9CL2 - chains Aa and Cc of the 9 polymer chains in the assembly; structure by electron microscopy, 2.42 A resolution.

Chain Aa:
Name: Particulate methane monooxygenase alpha subunit
Source organism: Methylococcus capsulatus str. Bath
UniProt: G1UBD1 (PMOB_METCA); numbering as in UniProt (aligned over 33-414)
Chain sequence (382 residues; row label = number of the first residue in the row):
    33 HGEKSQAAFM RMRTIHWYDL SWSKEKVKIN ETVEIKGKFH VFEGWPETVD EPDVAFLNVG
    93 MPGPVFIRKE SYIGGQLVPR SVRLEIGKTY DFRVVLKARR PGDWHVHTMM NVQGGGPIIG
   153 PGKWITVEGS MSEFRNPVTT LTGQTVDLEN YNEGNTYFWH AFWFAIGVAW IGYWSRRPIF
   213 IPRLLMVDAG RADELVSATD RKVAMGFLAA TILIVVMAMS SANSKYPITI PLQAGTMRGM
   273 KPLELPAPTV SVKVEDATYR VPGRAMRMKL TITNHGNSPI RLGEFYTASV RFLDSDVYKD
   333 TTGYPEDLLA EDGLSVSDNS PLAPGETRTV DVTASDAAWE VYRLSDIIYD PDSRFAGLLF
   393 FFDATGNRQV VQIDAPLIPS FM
Metal / ion sites: Cu ion site 1: His33, His137, His139; Cu ion site 2: His48, His72
Residues lining bound ligands:
  - A1A0P ((2R)-3-{[(R)-(2-aminoethoxy)(hydroxy)phosphoryl]oxy}-2-(hexadecanoyloxy)propyl (9Z)-heptadec-9-enoate), molecule 1: Phe194, Ala197, Ile198, Thr231, Lys234, Val235, Phe239, Ala242, Ile246
  - A1A0P, molecule 2: Phe196, Ile203, Gly204, Ser207, Arg208
  - A1A0P, molecule 3: Arg233, Met237, Leu240, Ala241, Ile244, Leu245
  - A1A0P, molecule 4: Ile244, Val248, Ser252, Asn255
  - A1A0P, molecule 5: Ile244, Val248, Met251, Asn255
Curated features (UniProtKB/Swiss-Prot):
  - binding site (Cu cation): His33, His48, His72, His137, His139
  - mutagenesis: His48 (H48N: Impairs activity of soluble pmoB construct), His137 (H137A: Abolishes activity of soluble pmoB construct; when associated with A-139), His139 (H139A: Abolishes activity of soluble pmoB construct; when associated with A-137)

Chain Cc:
Name: Particulate methane monooxygenase beta subunit
Source organism: Methylococcus capsulatus str. Bath
Notes: EC 1.14.18.3
UniProt: Q607G3 (PMOA_METCA); residues 13-253 here correspond to UniProt positions 6-246 (UniProt number = residue number - 7)
Chain sequence (241 residues; numbered 13 to 253; the number before each row is that of its first residue):
    13 SAVRSHAEAV QVSRTIDWMA LFVVFFVIVG SYHIHAMLTM GDWDFWSDWK DRRLWVTVTP
    73 IVLVTFPAAV QSYLWERYRL PWGATVCVLG LLLGEWINRY FNFWGWTYFP INFVFPASLV
   133 PGAIILDTVL MLSGSYLFTA IVGAMGWGLI FYPGNWPIIA PLHVPVEYNG MLMSIADIQG
   193 YNYVRTGTPE YIRMVEKGTL RTFGKDVAPV SAFFSAFMSI LIYFMWHFIG RWFSNERFLQ
   253 S
Residues lining bound ligands:
  - A1A0P ((2R)-3-{[(R)-(2-aminoethoxy)(hydroxy)phosphoryl]oxy}-2-(hexadecanoyloxy)propyl (9Z)-heptadec-9-enoate), molecule 1: Gln23, Thr27, Trp30, Met31, Leu33, Phe34, Phe37, Phe38
  - A1A0P, molecule 2: Arg26, Trp30, Leu33, Phe37, Leu105
  - A1A0P, molecule 3: Phe38, Ile109, Phe113, Gly117, Trp118, Tyr120
  - A1A0P, molecule 4: His47, Thr51, Trp55, Leu66, Thr69, Val70, Ile73, Val74, Thr77, Met206, Thr211, Phe226, Phe229, Met230, Leu233, Ile234
  - A1A0P, molecule 5: Arg64, Ile137, Val154, Met157, Gly158, Leu161, Ile162, Tyr164, Pro165, Trp168, Ala220, Pro221, Ala224, Phe225
  - A1A0P, molecule 6: Val141, Leu144, Ser145, Phe150, Val154
  - A1A0P, molecule 7: Ser145, Ser147, Leu149, Phe150, Ile153
  - A1A0P, molecule 8: Leu149, Leu233, Ile234, Phe236, Met237, Trp238, Phe240, Ile241, Arg243, Trp244, Phe245, Arg249, Phe250, Leu251, Gln252, Ser253
  - A1A0P, molecule 9: Met157, Gly216, Lys217, Asp218, Pro221, Val222, Phe225
  - A1A0P, molecule 10: Lys217, Pro221, Phe225

How chain Aa and chain Cc interact:
Pairs across the interface (174; chain Aa residue first):
  Val86(Aa) - Tyr203(Cc)  hydrophobic
  Phe88(Aa) - Pro201(Cc)  hydrophobic
  Phe88(Aa) - Glu202(Cc)
  Asn90(Aa) - Val196(Cc)
  Asn90(Aa) - Arg197(Cc)  hydrogen bond (side chain-backbone)
  Asn90(Aa) - Thr198(Cc)  hydrogen bond (side chain-backbone)
  Val91(Aa) - Val196(Cc)
  Val91(Aa) - Thr198(Cc)  hydrogen bond (backbone-side chain)
  Gly92(Aa) - Thr198(Cc)
  Met93(Aa) - Val196(Cc)  hydrophobic
  Met93(Aa) - Thr198(Cc)  hydrogen bond (backbone-side chain)
  Pro96(Aa) - Thr119(Cc)
  Pro96(Aa) - Tyr120(Cc)
  Pro96(Aa) - Phe121(Cc)  hydrophobic
  Pro96(Aa) - Tyr195(Cc)  hydrophobic
  Ile99(Aa) - Asn194(Cc)
  Ile99(Aa) - Tyr195(Cc)  hydrophobic
  Arg100(Aa) - Tyr193(Cc)  hydrogen bond (side chain-backbone)
  Arg100(Aa) - Asn194(Cc)  hydrogen bond (backbone-backbone)
  Arg100(Aa) - Val196(Cc)
  Lys101(Aa) - Tyr180(Cc)  hydrogen bond (backbone-side chain)
  Lys101(Aa) - Tyr193(Cc)
  Glu102(Aa) - Asn181(Cc)
  Glu102(Aa) - Tyr193(Cc)
  Ser103(Aa) - Tyr193(Cc)  hydrogen bond
  Leu109(Aa) - Asn181(Cc)
  Leu109(Aa) - Tyr193(Cc)
  Pro111(Aa) - Met183(Cc)
  Pro111(Aa) - Tyr193(Cc)  hydrophobic
  Pro111(Aa) - Glu202(Cc)
  Arg112(Aa) - Met183(Cc)
  Arg112(Aa) - Glu202(Cc)
  Ser113(Aa) - Glu202(Cc)  hydrogen bond
  Ser113(Aa) - Tyr203(Cc)  hydrogen bond (side chain-backbone)
  Arg131(Aa) - Trp116(Cc)
  Arg131(Aa) - Tyr120(Cc)  hydrogen bond (side chain-backbone)
  Arg131(Aa) - Pro122(Cc)
  Arg131(Aa) - Tyr195(Cc)
  Arg132(Aa) - Tyr120(Cc)
  Met141(Aa) - Thr198(Cc)
  Asn143(Aa) - Thr198(Cc)
  Asn143(Aa) - Pro201(Cc)
  Asn143(Aa) - Tyr203(Cc)
  Val144(Aa) - Tyr203(Cc)  hydrogen bond (backbone-side chain)
  Gln145(Aa) - Tyr203(Cc)
  Asn168(Aa) - Asn194(Cc)
  Asn168(Aa) - Tyr195(Cc)
  Val170(Aa) - Val178(Cc)  hydrophobic
  Thr171(Aa) - Val178(Cc)
  Thr172(Aa) - Val176(Cc)
  Thr172(Aa) - Pro177(Cc)
  Thr172(Aa) - Val178(Cc)
  Leu173(Aa) - Pro177(Cc)  hydrogen bond (backbone-backbone)
  Leu173(Aa) - Glu179(Cc)
  Leu173(Aa) - Leu184(Cc)  hydrophobic
  Thr174(Aa) - Val176(Cc)
  Leu180(Aa) - Asn124(Cc)  hydrogen bond (backbone-side chain)
  Leu180(Aa) - Ile187(Cc)  hydrophobic
  Leu180(Aa) - Ile190(Cc)  hydrophobic
  Leu180(Aa) - Gln191(Cc)
  Leu180(Aa) - Asn194(Cc)
  Leu180(Aa) - Tyr195(Cc)
  Glu181(Aa) - Pro122(Cc)
  Glu181(Aa) - Asn124(Cc)
  Glu181(Aa) - Tyr195(Cc)  hydrogen bond
  Asn182(Aa) - Asn124(Cc)
  Tyr183(Aa) - Asn124(Cc)  hydrogen bond (backbone-side chain)
  Tyr183(Aa) - Pro173(Cc)  hydrogen bond (side chain-backbone)
  Tyr183(Aa) - Ile187(Cc)  hydrophobic
  Asn184(Aa) - Ile170(Cc)  hydrogen bond (side chain-backbone)
  Asn184(Aa) - Pro173(Cc)
  Asn184(Aa) - Leu174(Cc)
  Glu185(Aa) - Ile123(Cc)
  Asn187(Aa) - Pro169(Cc)  hydrogen bond (side chain-backbone)
  Asn187(Aa) - Ile170(Cc)
  Thr188(Aa) - Phe127(Cc)
  Thr188(Aa) - Ile170(Cc)
  Tyr189(Aa) - Trp108(Cc)  hydrophobic
  Tyr189(Aa) - Ile123(Cc)
  Trp191(Aa) - Pro169(Cc)
  Trp191(Aa) - Ile170(Cc)  hydrophobic
  His192(Aa) - Trp108(Cc)  hydrogen bond
  His192(Aa) - Pro128(Cc)  hydrogen bond (side chain-backbone)
  His192(Aa) - Ala129(Cc)
  His192(Aa) - Ser130(Cc)
  His192(Aa) - Ile170(Cc)
  Trp195(Aa) - Ser130(Cc)
  Trp195(Aa) - Val132(Cc)
  Trp195(Aa) - Pro133(Cc)  hydrophobic
  Phe196(Aa) - Leu101(Cc)
  Gly199(Aa) - Thr97(Cc)
  Gly199(Aa) - Leu101(Cc)
  Gly199(Aa) - Val132(Cc)
  Val200(Aa) - Leu101(Cc)
  Trp202(Aa) - Pro93(Cc)
  Trp202(Aa) - Trp94(Cc)
  Trp202(Aa) - Thr97(Cc)
  Trp202(Aa) - Ile136(Cc)  hydrophobic
  Trp202(Aa) - Asp139(Cc)
  Ile203(Aa) - Trp94(Cc)  hydrophobic
  Ile203(Aa) - Thr97(Cc)
  Ile203(Aa) - Val98(Cc)  hydrophobic
  Ile203(Aa) - Leu101(Cc)  hydrophobic
  Trp206(Aa) - Pro93(Cc)
  Trp206(Aa) - Trp94(Cc)  hydrophobic
  Trp206(Aa) - Met143(Cc)  hydrophobic
  Ser207(Aa) - Arg26(Cc)  hydrogen bond (backbone-side chain)
  Arg208(Aa) - Arg26(Cc)
  Arg209(Aa) - Arg26(Cc)  hydrogen bond (backbone-side chain)
  Pro210(Aa) - Asp29(Cc)
  Ile211(Aa) - Arg26(Cc)
  Ile211(Aa) - Asp29(Cc)  hydrogen bond (backbone-side chain)
  Ile211(Aa) - Leu92(Cc)
  Ile211(Aa) - Trp94(Cc)  hydrophobic
  Phe212(Aa) - Asp29(Cc)  hydrogen bond (backbone-side chain)
  Phe212(Aa) - Ala32(Cc)  hydrophobic
  Phe212(Aa) - Leu33(Cc)
  Phe212(Aa) - Tyr90(Cc)
  Ile213(Aa) - Ile28(Cc)  hydrophobic
  Ile213(Aa) - Asp29(Cc)
  Pro214(Aa) - Ser25(Cc)
  Arg215(Aa) - Tyr90(Cc)  hydrogen bond (side chain-backbone)
  Arg215(Aa) - Arg91(Cc)  hydrogen bond (side chain-backbone)
  Arg215(Aa) - Leu92(Cc)
  Leu216(Aa) - Arg89(Cc)
  Leu216(Aa) - Tyr90(Cc)  hydrophobic
  Val219(Aa) - Glu88(Cc)
  Val219(Aa) - Arg89(Cc)
  Asp220(Aa) - Arg89(Cc)  salt bridge
  Ala224(Aa) - Arg91(Cc)
  Leu227(Aa) - Tyr90(Cc)
  Leu227(Aa) - Arg91(Cc)
  Val228(Aa) - Met143(Cc)  hydrophobic
  Arg233(Aa) - Met143(Cc)
  Arg233(Aa) - Leu144(Cc)  hydrogen bond (side chain-backbone)
  Ala236(Aa) - Thr140(Cc)
  Ala236(Aa) - Met143(Cc)  hydrophobic
  Met237(Aa) - Leu144(Cc)  hydrophobic
  Leu240(Aa) - Ile137(Cc)  hydrophobic
  Leu240(Aa) - Thr140(Cc)
  Thr243(Aa) - Pro133(Cc)
  Thr243(Aa) - Ile136(Cc)
  Val247(Aa) - Ile162(Cc)  hydrophobic
  Val247(Aa) - Pro165(Cc)  hydrophobic
  Val247(Aa) - Gly166(Cc)
  Ala250(Aa) - Pro169(Cc)  hydrophobic
  Met251(Aa) - Pro165(Cc)  hydrophobic
  Met251(Aa) - Trp168(Cc)
  Ala254(Aa) - Trp168(Cc)
  Ala254(Aa) - Pro169(Cc)  hydrophobic
  Asn255(Aa) - Trp168(Cc)  hydrogen bond
  Tyr258(Aa) - Pro173(Cc)  hydrophobic
  Ile260(Aa) - Pro177(Cc)
  Thr261(Aa) - Ala172(Cc)
  Thr261(Aa) - His175(Cc)
  Ile262(Aa) - His175(Cc)  hydrogen bond (backbone-backbone)
  Ile262(Aa) - Pro177(Cc)  hydrophobic
  Ile262(Aa) - Leu184(Cc)  hydrophobic
  Ile262(Aa) - Met185(Cc)
  Pro263(Aa) - Arg64(Cc)
  Leu264(Aa) - Asp60(Cc)
  Leu264(Aa) - Lys62(Cc)
  Leu264(Aa) - Asp63(Cc)
  Leu264(Aa) - His175(Cc)
  Leu264(Aa) - Ala188(Cc)  hydrophobic
  Leu264(Aa) - Asp189(Cc)
  Leu264(Aa) - Arg205(Cc)
  Gln265(Aa) - Leu184(Cc)
  Gln265(Aa) - Asp189(Cc)  hydrogen bond (backbone-side chain)
  Gln265(Aa) - Arg205(Cc)  hydrogen bond (backbone-side chain)
  Ala266(Aa) - Arg205(Cc)
  Ala266(Aa) - Val207(Cc)  hydrophobic
  Ala266(Aa) - Lys209(Cc)
  Gly267(Aa) - Lys209(Cc)
Interface residues without a listed pair, chain Aa (91 interface residues in all): Gly95, Phe98, Tyr104, Val110, Met163, Phe166, Ile198, Asp232, Phe239, Ile244, Met269
Interface residues without a listed pair, chain Cc (85 interface residues in all): Trp30, Ser59, Trp61, Trp87, Leu104, Leu105, Tyr112, Ser186, Glu208

Summary:
91 residues of chain Aa face 85 of chain Cc across their interface; the contacts include 32 hydrogen bonds and
1 salt bridge. Among the polar pairs are Asp220(Aa)-Arg89(Cc), Asn90(Aa)-Arg197(Cc) and Asn90(Aa)-Thr198(Cc).
4 compound A1A0P molecules are bound between chain Aa and chain Cc.
Chain Aa is Particulate methane monooxygenase alpha subunit and chain Cc is Particulate methane monooxygenase
beta subunit, both from Methylococcus capsulatus str. Bath; the structure, Particulate methane monooxygenase
in washed native membranes, was determined by electron microscopy, deposited together with 9CL1, 9CL3, 9CL4,
9CL5 and 9CL6.
